5H38 - chains A and B; structure by X-ray diffraction, 1.70 A resolution.

[Chain A (and B)]
Protein: ORF70
From: Human herpesvirus 8
Notes: chain B of this document is another copy of the same molecule, construct and numbering; everything in this record applies to it too
UniProtKB: F5HBQ9 (F5HBQ9_HHV8); residue numbers follow UniProt; this construct covers 51-334
Amino-acid sequence (284 residues; numbered 51 to 334; the number before each row is that of its first residue):
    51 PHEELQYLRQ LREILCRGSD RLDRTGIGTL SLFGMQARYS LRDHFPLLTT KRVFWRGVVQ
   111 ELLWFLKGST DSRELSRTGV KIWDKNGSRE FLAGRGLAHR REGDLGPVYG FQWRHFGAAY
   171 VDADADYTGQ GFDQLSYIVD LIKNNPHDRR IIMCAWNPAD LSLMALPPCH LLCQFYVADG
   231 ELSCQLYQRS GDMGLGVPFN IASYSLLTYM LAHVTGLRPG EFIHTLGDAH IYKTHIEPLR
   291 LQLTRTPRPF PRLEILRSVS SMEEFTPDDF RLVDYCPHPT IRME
Not modelled in the structure: 334 (chain B: fully traced)
From the paper describing this entry:
  - catalytic residues: Cys219
  - conformationally variable residues (loop rearrangement, side-chain flip): Arg71 to Thr79, Arg200, Cys219
  - self-association interface (contacts with another copy of this molecule): Thr79 to Phe83, Met85 to Ser90, Leu221 to Gln238, Ser240 to Asp242, Glu271 to Leu276, Asp278 to Tyr282

[How chain A and chain B interact]
Pairs across the interface - 94 pairs, chain A then chain B:
  Ser69(A) with Tyr226(B); Ala228(B)
  Arg71(A) with His197(B); Tyr226(B); Val227(B), hydrogen bond (side chain-backbone)
  Leu72(A) with His197(B), hydrogen bond (backbone-side chain)
  Arg74(A) with Asn195(B)
  Ser81(A) with Tyr226(B), hydrogen bond
  Phe83(A) with Arg88(B), hydrogen bond (backbone-side chain); Gln224(B); Tyr226(B), hydrophobic; Cys234(B); Gln235(B); Ile273(B), hydrophobic
  Gly84(A) with Gln86(B); Arg88(B), hydrogen bond (backbone-side chain); Gln235(B)
  Met85(A) with Gln86(B), hydrogen bond (backbone-side chain)
  Gln86(A) with Gly84(B); Met85(B), hydrogen bond (side chain-backbone); Gln86(B); Thr275(B)
  Arg88(A) with Phe83(B), hydrogen bond (side chain-backbone); Gly84(B), hydrogen bond (side chain-backbone)
  Phe166(A) with Phe166(B), hydrophobic; Asn207(B); Pro208(B)
  Phe182(A) with Pro208(B)
  Gln184(A) with Pro208(B)
  Asn195(A) with Arg74(B)
  His197(A) with Arg71(B); Leu72(B), hydrogen bond (side chain-backbone)
  Arg199(A) with Arg239(B), hydrogen bond (backbone-side chain); Ser240(B), hydrogen bond; Asp278(B); His280(B); Tyr282(B), hydrogen bond
  Arg200(A) with Trp206(B); Pro217(B); Arg239(B)
  Ile202(A) with Trp206(B); Leu221(B), hydrophobic
  Cys204(A) with Trp206(B)
  Trp206(A) with Arg200(B); Ile202(B); Cys204(B)
  Asn207(A) with Phe166(B)
  Pro208(A) with Phe166(B); Phe182(B); Gln184(B)
  Pro217(A) with Arg200(B)
  Leu221(A) with Ile202(B), hydrophobic; Leu222(B), hydrophobic
  Leu222(A) with Leu221(B), hydrophobic; Leu222(B), hydrophobic; Tyr237(B), hydrophobic
  Gln224(A) with Phe83(B); Tyr237(B), hydrogen bond; Arg239(B), hydrogen bond (side chain-backbone); Gly277(B)
  Tyr226(A) with Ser69(B); Arg71(B); Ser81(B), hydrogen bond; Phe83(B), hydrophobic; Asp278(B)
  Val227(A) with Arg71(B), hydrogen bond (backbone-side chain)
  Ala228(A) with Ser69(B)
  Cys234(A) with Phe83(B)
  Gln235(A) with Phe83(B); Gly84(B); Tyr237(B), hydrogen bond; Thr275(B); Leu276(B), hydrogen bond (side chain-backbone); Gly277(B)
  Tyr237(A) with Leu222(B), hydrophobic; Gln224(B), hydrogen bond; Gln235(B), hydrogen bond; Tyr237(B), hydrophobic
  Arg239(A) with Arg199(B), hydrogen bond (side chain-backbone); Arg200(B); Ile202(B); Gln224(B), hydrogen bond (backbone-side chain)
  Ser240(A) with Arg199(B), hydrogen bond
  Ile273(A) with Phe83(B), hydrophobic
  Thr275(A) with Gln86(B); Gln235(B); Thr275(B)
  Leu276(A) with Gln235(B), hydrogen bond (backbone-side chain)
  Gly277(A) with Gln224(B); Gln235(B)
  Asp278(A) with Arg199(B); Tyr226(B)
  His280(A) with Arg199(B)
  Tyr282(A) with Arg199(B), hydrogen bond
Also at the interface, not in a pair above, chain A (51 interface residues in all): Asp73, Thr79, Leu82, Tyr187, Pro196, Ala209, Leu211, Phe225, Asp229, Ser233
Also at the interface, not in a pair above, chain B (50 interface residues in all): Thr79, Leu82, Tyr187, Pro196, Ala209, Leu211, Phe225, Asp229, Ser233

[In short]
Chain A and chain B form an interface of 51 and 50 residues respectively; the contacts include 26 hydrogen
bonds. Among the polar pairs are Arg71(A)-Val227(B), Leu72(A)-His197(B) and Ser81(A)-Tyr226(B). The paper
reports the catalytic residue Cys219(A); conformational variability at Arg71(A), Arg200(A) and Cys219(A).
Chain A and chain B are both ORF70 (Human herpesvirus 8); the structure, Structural analysis of KSHV
thymidylate synthase, was determined by X-ray diffraction (same publication as 5H39 and 5H3A).
